PDB entry 9C3I | electron microscopy, 3.10 A resolution | chains S and A

== Chain S ==
Protein: CCR4-NOT transcription complex subunit 3
Source organism: Homo sapiens
Reference sequence: O75175 (CNOT3_HUMAN); residues 1-607 here = UniProt positions 1-607
Amino-acid sequence (609 residues; row label = number of the first residue in the row):
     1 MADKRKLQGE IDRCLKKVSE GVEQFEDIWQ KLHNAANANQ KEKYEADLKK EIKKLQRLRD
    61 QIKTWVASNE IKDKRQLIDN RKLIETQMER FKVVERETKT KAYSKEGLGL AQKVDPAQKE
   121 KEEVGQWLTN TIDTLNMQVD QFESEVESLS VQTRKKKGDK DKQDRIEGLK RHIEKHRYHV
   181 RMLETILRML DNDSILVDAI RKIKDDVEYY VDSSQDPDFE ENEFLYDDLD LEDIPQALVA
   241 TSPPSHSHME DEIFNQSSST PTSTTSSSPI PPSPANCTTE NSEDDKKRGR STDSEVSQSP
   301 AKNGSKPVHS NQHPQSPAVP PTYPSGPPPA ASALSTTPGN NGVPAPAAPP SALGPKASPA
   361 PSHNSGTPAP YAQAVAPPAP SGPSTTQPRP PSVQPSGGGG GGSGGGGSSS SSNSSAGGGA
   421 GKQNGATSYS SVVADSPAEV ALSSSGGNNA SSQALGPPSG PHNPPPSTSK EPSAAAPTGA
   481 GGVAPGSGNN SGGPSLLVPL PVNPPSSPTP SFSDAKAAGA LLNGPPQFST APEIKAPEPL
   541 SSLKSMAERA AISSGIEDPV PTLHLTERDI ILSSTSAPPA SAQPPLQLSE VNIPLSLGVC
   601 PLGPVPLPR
Unresolved in the structure: 232-609
Construct notes: expression tag (608-609)
Swiss-Prot annotation at these positions:
  - modified residue: Thr292 (Phosphothreonine), Ser299 (Phosphoserine), Ser542 (Phosphoserine)
From the paper describing this entry:
  - mutagenesis - E95A: decreased binding to CGG/CGA/AGG-rich transcript
  - mutagenesis - K105S: abolished binding to CGG/CGA/AGG-rich transcript
  - mutagenesis - R59S: abolished binding to ribosomes

== Chain A ==
Molecule: tRNA Leu, UAA-1-1
Source organism: Oryctolagus cuniculus
Sequence (86 nucleotides; each row starts with the number of its first residue):
     1 ACCAGGAUGG CCGAGUGGUU AAGGCGUUGG ACUUAAGAUC CAAUGGACAU GUGUCCGCGU
    61 GGGUUCGAAC CCCACUCCUG GUACCA
Unresolved in the structure: 19-20, 46-57
Modified positions: 5MU (5-methyluridine 5'-monophosphate) at position 64; PSU (pseudouridine-5'-monophosphate) at position 65
From the paper describing this entry:
  - contacts within the chain: G13-A22

== Interface between chain S and chain A ==
Pairs across the interface - 20 pairs, chain S then chain A:
  Lys53(S) - A14(A)  sugar contact
  Gln56(S) - A14(A)  hydrogen bond to the sugar
  Gln56(S) - G15(A)  phosphate contact
  Arg59(S) - U16(A)  salt bridge to the phosphate
  Asp60(S) - G15(A)  phosphate contact
  Lys63(S) - U16(A)  salt bridge to the phosphate
  Glu85(S) - U16(A)  base contact
  Met88(S) - G15(A)  sugar contact
  Glu89(S) - U16(A)  base contact
  Lys92(S) - U16(A)  hydrogen bond to the base
  Glu95(S) - G23(A)  hydrogen bond to the sugar
  Lys99(S) - G23(A)  hydrogen bond to the phosphate
  Lys99(S) - G24(A)  salt bridge to the phosphate
  Lys101(S) - A42(A)  phosphate contact
  Ala102(S) - A42(A)  hydrogen bond to the phosphate
  Tyr103(S) - A42(A)  hydrogen bond to the phosphate
  Ser104(S) - A42(A)  phosphate contact
  Ser104(S) - A43(A)  phosphate contact
  Lys105(S) - A43(A)  hydrogen bond to the phosphate
  Lys105(S) - U44(A)  salt bridge to the phosphate
Other interface residues (no listed pair), chain S (17 interface residues in all): Lys49
Other interface residues (no listed pair), chain A (10 interface residues in all): G13, C41

== In short ==
Chain S and chain A form an interface of 17 and 10 residues respectively; the contacts include 7 hydrogen
bonds and 4 salt bridges. Among the polar pairs are Lys92(S)-U16(A), Gln56(S)-A14(A) and Glu95(S)-G23(A). From
the paper: E95A of chain S reduces binding to CGG/CGA/AGG-rich transcript; contacts within the chain involving
G13(A) and A22(A); 3 substitutions were tested in all.
Here chain S is CCR4-NOT transcription complex subunit 3 (Homo sapiens) and chain A is tRNA Leu, UAA-1-1
(Oryctolagus cuniculus). Entry 9C3I (Rebuilt CNOT3/tRNA-LEU structure) was determined by electron microscopy.
